PDB entry 2AHM | X-ray diffraction, 2.40 A resolution | chains C and F of the 8 polymer chains in the assembly

[Chain C]
Protein: Replicase polyprotein 1ab, light chain
Source organism: SARS coronavirus
UniProtKB: P59641 (R1AB_CVHSA); residues 6-88 here correspond to UniProt positions 3837-3919 (UniProt number = residue number + 3831)
Sequence (88 residues; numbered 1 to 88; the number before each row is that of its first residue):
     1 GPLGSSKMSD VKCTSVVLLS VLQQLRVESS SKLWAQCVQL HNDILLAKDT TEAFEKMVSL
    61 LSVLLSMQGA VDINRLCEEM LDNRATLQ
Not modelled in the structure: 1-4, 79-88
Sequence notes: cloning artifact (1-5)
From the paper describing this entry:
  - mutagenesis - R26A/K32A: unchanged binding to nucleic acid

[Chain F]
Protein: Replicase polyprotein 1ab, heavy chain
Source organism: SARS coronavirus
UniProtKB: P59641 (R1AB_CVHSA); residues 6-203 here correspond to UniProt positions 3920-4117 (UniProt number = residue number + 3914)
Sequence (203 residues; row label = number of the first residue in the row):
     1 GPLGSAIASE FSSLPSYAAY ATAQEAYEQA VANGDSEVVL KKLKKSLNVA KSEFDRDAAM
    61 QRKLEKMADQ AMTQMYKQAR SEDKRAKVTS AMQTMLFTML RKLDNDALNN IINNARDGCV
   121 PLNIIPLTTA AKLMVVVPDY GTYKNTCDGN TFTYASALWE IQQVVDADSK IVQLSEINMD
   181 NSPNLAWPLI VTALRANSAV KLQ
Not modelled in the structure: 1-54, 198-203
Sequence notes: cloning artifact (1-5)
From the paper describing this entry:
  - mutagenesis - K77A/R80A: decreased binding to nucleic acid

[How chain C and chain F interact]
Residue-residue contacts - 8 pairs, chain C then chain F:
  Lys-12(C) / Met-95(F)
  Cys-13(C) / Met-95(F)
  Asn-42(C) / Arg-85(F)
  Asn-42(C) / Val-88(F)
  Leu-45(C) / Met-92(F)  hydrophobic
  Leu-45(C) / Met-95(F)  hydrophobic
  Leu-46(C) / Lys-84(F)
  Leu-46(C) / Lys-87(F)
Other interface residues (no listed pair), chain C (8 interface residues in all): Val-16, His-41, Asp-43
Other interface residues (no listed pair), chain F (8 interface residues in all): Ala-91, Met-99

[In short]
The chain C/chain F interface involves 8 residues from each chain. The paper reports that K77A/R80A of chain F
reduce binding to nucleic acid; R26A/K32A of chain C leave binding to nucleic acid unchanged.
Chain C is Replicase polyprotein 1ab, light chain and chain F is Replicase polyprotein 1ab, heavy chain, both
from SARS coronavirus; the structure, Crystal structure of SARS-CoV super complex of non-structural proteins:
the hexadecamer, was determined by X-ray diffraction.
